5FF8 - chains A and C of the 3 polymer chains in the assembly; structure by X-ray diffraction, 1.70 A resolution.

== Chain A ==
Protein: G/T mismatch-specific thymine DNA glycosylase
From: Homo sapiens
Notes: EC 3.2.2.29; fragment: Core domain
UniProt: Q13569 (TDG_HUMAN); residue numbers follow UniProt; this construct covers 82-308
Amino-acid sequence (227 residues; each row starts with the number of its first residue):
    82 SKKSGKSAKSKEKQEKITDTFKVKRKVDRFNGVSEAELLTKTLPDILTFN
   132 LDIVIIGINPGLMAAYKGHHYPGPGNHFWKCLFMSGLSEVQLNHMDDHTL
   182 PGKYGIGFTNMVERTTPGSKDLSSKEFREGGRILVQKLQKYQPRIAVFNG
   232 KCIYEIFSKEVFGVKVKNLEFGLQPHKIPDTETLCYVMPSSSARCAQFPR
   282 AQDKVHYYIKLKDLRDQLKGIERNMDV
Unresolved in the structure: 82-106, 306-308
From the paper describing this entry:
  - binding site for the 40-nt DNA strand: Arg-110
  - binding site for the 28-nt DNA strand (chain C): Asp-109
  - contacts within the chain: Pro-198/Arg-275
  - mutagenesis - R110A (4-fold): decreased catalytic activity
  - catalytic residues: Asn-140 (proposed by the authors, not directly observed)
  - mutagenesis - N140A: abolished catalytic activity on G T (citing earlier work)
  - mutagenesis - N140A (27 000-fold): decreased catalytic activity on G U (citing earlier work)
  - mutagenesis - T197A (32-fold): decreased catalytic activity on G T (citing earlier work)

== Chain C ==
Molecule: 28-nt DNA strand
Sequence (28 nucleotides; row label = number of the first residue in the row):
     1 CAGCTCTGTACGTGAGCGATGGACAGCT

== How chain A and chain C interact ==
Contacting residue pairs (15; chain A residue first):
  Val-108(A) / DC17(C)  phosphate contact
  Val-108(A) / DG18(C)  phosphate contact
  Asp-109(A) / DC17(C)  sugar contact
  Asp-109(A) / DG18(C)  hydrogen bond to the phosphate
  Pro-155(A) / DA15(C)  phosphate contact
  Pro-155(A) / DG16(C)  sugar contact
  Ala-274(A) / DG12(C)  hydrogen bond to the base
  Arg-275(A) / DG12(C)  base contact
  Cys-276(A) / DG12(C)  base contact
  Ala-277(A) / DC11(C)  base contact
  Ala-277(A) / DG12(C)  base contact
  Pro-280(A) / DG12(C)  hydrogen bond to the base
  Pro-280(A) / DT13(C)  sugar contact
  Arg-281(A) / DT13(C)  phosphate contact
  Arg-281(A) / DG14(C)  phosphate contact
Also at the interface, not in a pair above, chain A (13 interface residues in all): Lys-107, Arg-110, Gly-156, Lys-201
Also at the interface, not in a pair above, chain C (9 interface residues in all): DA10

== Summary ==
Chain A and chain C form an interface of 13 and 9 residues respectively; the contacts include 3 hydrogen
bonds. Polar contacts include Ala-274(A)/DG12(C), Pro-280(A)/DG12(C) and Asp-109(A)/DG18(C). The paper reports
the catalytic residue Asn-140(A); R110A of chain A reduces catalytic activity; 3 substitutions were tested in
all.
Here chain A is G/T mismatch-specific thymine DNA glycosylase (Homo sapiens) and chain C is a 28-nt DNA
strand. Entry 5FF8 (TDG enzyme-product complex) was determined by X-ray diffraction, deposited together with
5HF7 and 5JXY.
